7VAT - chains B and H of the 12 polymer chains in the assembly; structure by electron microscopy, 3.20 A resolution.

== Chain B ==
Molecule: V-type ATP synthase alpha chain
From: Thermus thermophilus HB8
Notes: EC 7.1.2.2
UniProtKB: Q56403 (VATA_THET8); residues 1-578 here = UniProt positions 1-578
Chain sequence (578 residues; numbered 1 to 578; the number before each row is that of its first residue):
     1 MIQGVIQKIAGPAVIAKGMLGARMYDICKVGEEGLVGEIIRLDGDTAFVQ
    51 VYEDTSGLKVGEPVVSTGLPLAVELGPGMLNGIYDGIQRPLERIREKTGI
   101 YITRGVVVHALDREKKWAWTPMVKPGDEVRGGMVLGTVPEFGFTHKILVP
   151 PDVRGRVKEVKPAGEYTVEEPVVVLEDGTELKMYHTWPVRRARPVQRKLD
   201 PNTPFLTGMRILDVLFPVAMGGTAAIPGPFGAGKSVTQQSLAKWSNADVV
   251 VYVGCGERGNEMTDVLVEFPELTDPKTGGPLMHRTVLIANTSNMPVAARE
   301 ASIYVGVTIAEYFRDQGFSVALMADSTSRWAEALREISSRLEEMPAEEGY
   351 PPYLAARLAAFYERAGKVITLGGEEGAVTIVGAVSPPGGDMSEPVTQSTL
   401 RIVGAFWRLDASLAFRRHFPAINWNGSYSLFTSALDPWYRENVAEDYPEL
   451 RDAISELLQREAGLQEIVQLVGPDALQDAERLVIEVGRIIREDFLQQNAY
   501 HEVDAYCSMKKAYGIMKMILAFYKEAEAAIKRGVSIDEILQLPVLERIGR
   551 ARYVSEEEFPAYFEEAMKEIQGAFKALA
Unresolved in the structure: 33
Differences from the reference sequence: conflict Ala232 (Ser in Q56403), Ser235 (Thr in Q56403)

== Chain H ==
Molecule: V-type ATP synthase subunit F
From: Thermus thermophilus HB8
UniProtKB: P74903 (VATF_THET8); residue numbers follow UniProt; this construct covers 1-104
Chain sequence (104 residues; each row starts with the number of its first residue):
     1 MAVIADPETAQGFRLAGLEGYGASSAEEAQSLLETLVERGGYALVAVDEA
    51 LLPDPERAVERLMRGRDLPVLLPIAGLKEAFQGHDVEGYMRELVRKTIGF
   101 DIKL

== Interface between chain B and chain H ==
Contacting residue pairs (9):
  Ile467(B) - Phe100(H)  hydrophobic
  Val471(B) - Ile102(H)  hydrophobic
  Ala475(B) - Asp101(H)
  Ala475(B) - Ile102(H)
  Ala475(B) - Lys103(H)
  Gln477(B) - Asp101(H)  hydrogen bond
  Gln477(B) - Lys103(H)  hydrogen bond (side chain-backbone)
  Gln477(B) - Leu104(H)
  Asp478(B) - Leu104(H)
Other interface residues (no listed pair), chain B (7 interface residues in all): Leu470, Leu476
Other interface residues (no listed pair), chain H (6 interface residues in all): Ile98

== In short ==
The interface between chain B and chain H involves 7 residues on one side and 6 on the other, with 2 hydrogen
bonds. Polar contacts include Gln477(B)-Asp101(H) and Gln477(B)-Lys103(H).
Here chain B is V-type ATP synthase alpha chain and chain H is V-type ATP synthase subunit F, both from
Thermus thermophilus HB8. Entry 7VAT (V1EG of V/A-ATPase from Thermus thermophilus at low ATP concentration,
state2-1) was determined by electron microscopy together with 7VAI, 7VAJ, 7VAK, 7VAL, 7VAM, 7VAN and 11
further entries from the same study.
